PDB entry 5UZ7 | electron microscopy, 4.10 A resolution (low resolution: residue-level contacts below are approximate; hydrogen-bond / salt-bridge calls are withheld) | chains B and G of the 5 polymer chains in the assembly

# Chain B
Protein: Guanine nucleotide-binding protein G(I)/G(S)/G(T) subunit beta-1
Organism: Homo sapiens
UniProtKB: P62873 (GBB1_HUMAN); numbering as in UniProt (aligned over 2-340)
Chain sequence (351 residues; row label = number of the first residue in the row; numbers below 1 keep their minus sign (Met-10 is residue -10)):
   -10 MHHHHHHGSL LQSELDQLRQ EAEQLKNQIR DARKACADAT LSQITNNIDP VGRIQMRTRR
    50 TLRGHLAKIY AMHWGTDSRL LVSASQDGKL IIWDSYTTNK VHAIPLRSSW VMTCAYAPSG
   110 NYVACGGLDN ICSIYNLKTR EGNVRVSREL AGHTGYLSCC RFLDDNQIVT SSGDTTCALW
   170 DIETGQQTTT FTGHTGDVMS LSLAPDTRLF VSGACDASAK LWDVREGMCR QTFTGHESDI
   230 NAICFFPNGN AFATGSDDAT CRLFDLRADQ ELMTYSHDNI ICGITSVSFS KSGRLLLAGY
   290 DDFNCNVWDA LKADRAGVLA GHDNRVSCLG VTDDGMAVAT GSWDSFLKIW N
Disordered / not traced: -10 to 0
Differences from the reference sequence: expression tag (-10 to 1)
Curated features (UniProtKB/Swiss-Prot):
  - modified residue: Ser2 (N-acetylserine), His266 (Phosphohistidine)
  - natural variant: Leu30 (L30F: In MRD42; uncertain significance), Arg52 (R52G: In MRD42), Gly64 (G64V: In MRD42), Asp76 (D76E: In MRD42; D76G: In MRD42), Gly77 (G77S: In MRD42), Lys78 (K78R: In MRD42), Ile80 (I80N: In MRD42; I80T: In MRD42), His91 (H91R: In MRD42; uncertain significance), Ala92 (A92T: In MRD42), Pro94 (P94S: In MRD42), Leu95 (L95P: In MRD42), Arg96 (R96L: In MRD42), 5 further natural variant entries in UniProt

# Chain G
Protein: Guanine nucleotide-binding protein G(I)/G(S)/G(O) subunit gamma-2
Organism: Homo sapiens
UniProtKB: P59768 (GBG2_HUMAN); numbering as in UniProt (aligned over 1-68)
Chain sequence (68 residues; numbered 1 to 68; the number before each row is that of its first residue):
     1 MASNNTASIA QARKLVEQLK MEANIDRIKV SKAAADLMAY CEAHAKEDPL LTPVPASENP
    61 FREKKFFC
Disordered / not traced: 1-7, 63-68
Curated features (UniProtKB/Swiss-Prot):
  - modified residue: Ala2 (N-acetylalanine), Cys68 (Cysteine methyl ester)
  - lipidation: Cys68 (S-geranylgeranyl cysteine)

# Interface between chain B and chain G
Pairs across the interface - 76 pairs, chain B then chain G:
  Leu4(B) - Ile9(G)
  Leu4(B) - Arg13(G)
  Leu7(B) - Arg13(G)
  Ala11(B) - Leu19(G)
  Leu14(B) - Leu19(G)
  Leu14(B) - Ala23(G)
  Lys15(B) - Leu19(G)
  Ile18(B) - Leu19(G)
  Ile18(B) - Ala23(G)
  Ile18(B) - Arg27(G)
  Ala21(B) - Arg27(G)
  Cys25(B) - Arg27(G)
  Cys25(B) - Ile28(G)
  Cys25(B) - Val30(G)
  Asp27(B) - Lys29(G)
  Asp27(B) - Val30(G)
  Asp27(B) - Ser31(G)
  Leu30(B) - Ala34(G)
  Ile33(B) - Ala34(G)
  Ile33(B) - Met38(G)
  Thr34(B) - Met38(G)
  Ile37(B) - Glu42(G)
  Val40(B) - Leu51(G)
  Ile43(B) - Leu50(G)
  Ile43(B) - Leu51(G)
  Met45(B) - Leu50(G)
  Arg48(B) - Phe61(G)
  Arg48(B) - Arg62(G)
  Arg49(B) - Phe61(G)
  Arg49(B) - Arg62(G)
  Ser84(B) - Phe61(G)
  Tyr85(B) - Pro60(G)
  Tyr85(B) - Phe61(G)
  Met217(B) - Met21(G)
  Cys218(B) - Gln18(G)
  Cys218(B) - Met21(G)
  Cys218(B) - Glu22(G)
  Arg219(B) - Glu22(G)
  Gln220(B) - Glu22(G)
  Gln220(B) - Ile25(G)
  Thr221(B) - Glu22(G)
  Phe235(B) - Leu37(G)
  Phe235(B) - Tyr40(G)
  Phe235(B) - Cys41(G)
  Pro236(B) - Tyr40(G)
  Asn237(B) - Leu37(G)
  Asn237(B) - Tyr40(G)
  Asp254(B) - Ala33(G)
  Arg256(B) - Arg27(G)
  Arg256(B) - Ile28(G)
  Arg256(B) - Asp36(G)
  Ala257(B) - Ile28(G)
  Ala257(B) - Ala33(G)
  Asp258(B) - Ile25(G)
  Asp258(B) - Arg27(G)
  Gln259(B) - Val30(G)
  Ser279(B) - Asp48(G)
  Ser279(B) - Leu50(G)
  Lys280(B) - Glu47(G)
  Lys280(B) - Asp48(G)
  Ser281(B) - Tyr40(G)
  Ser281(B) - His44(G)
  Ser281(B) - Asp48(G)
  Gly282(B) - Cys41(G)
  Leu284(B) - Leu51(G)
  Asp323(B) - Pro49(G)
  Gly324(B) - Pro49(G)
  Gly324(B) - Leu50(G)
  Met325(B) - Asn59(G)
  Met325(B) - Pro60(G)
  Met325(B) - Phe61(G)
  Ala326(B) - Phe61(G)
  Val327(B) - Leu50(G)
  Ile338(B) - Phe61(G)
  Asn340(B) - Asn59(G)
  Asn340(B) - Phe61(G)
Interface residues without a listed pair, chain B (56 interface residues in all): Glu3, Ala24, Ala28, Ser67, Asn239, Ala240, Leu252, Leu261, Arg283, Leu300, Val320
Interface residues without a listed pair, chain G (35 interface residues in all): Val16, Asp26, Ala35, Ala45

# Overview
Chain B and chain G form an interface of 56 and 35 residues respectively.
Here chain B is Guanine nucleotide-binding protein G(I)/G(S)/G(T) subunit beta-1 and chain G is Guanine
nucleotide-binding protein G(I)/G(S)/G(O) subunit gamma-2, both from Homo sapiens. Entry 5UZ7 (Volta phase
plate cryo-electron microscopy structure of a calcitonin receptor-heterotrimeric Gs protein complex) was
determined by electron microscopy.
